7MDU - chains A and E of the 6 polymer chains in the assembly; structure by electron microscopy, 3.30 A resolution.

[Chain A]
Molecule: Surface protein gp120
From: Human immunodeficiency virus 1
UniProt: Q2N0S6 (Q2N0S6_9HIV1); the construct lacks a stretch of the UniProt sequence and is renumbered around it, so the offset changes along the chain: 31-144 = UniProt 30-143; 153-184 = UniProt 144-175; 188-309 = UniProt 187-308; 312-323 = UniProt 309-320; 2 more segments
Amino-acid sequence (513 residues; each row starts with the number of its first residue; note: 14 numbers in that range are skipped by the numbering (no residue carries them; nothing is unmodelled there); a row labelled like 184A-184K holds insertion residues (184A, then the next letters in order); numbers below 1 keep their minus sign (Met-1 is residue -1)):
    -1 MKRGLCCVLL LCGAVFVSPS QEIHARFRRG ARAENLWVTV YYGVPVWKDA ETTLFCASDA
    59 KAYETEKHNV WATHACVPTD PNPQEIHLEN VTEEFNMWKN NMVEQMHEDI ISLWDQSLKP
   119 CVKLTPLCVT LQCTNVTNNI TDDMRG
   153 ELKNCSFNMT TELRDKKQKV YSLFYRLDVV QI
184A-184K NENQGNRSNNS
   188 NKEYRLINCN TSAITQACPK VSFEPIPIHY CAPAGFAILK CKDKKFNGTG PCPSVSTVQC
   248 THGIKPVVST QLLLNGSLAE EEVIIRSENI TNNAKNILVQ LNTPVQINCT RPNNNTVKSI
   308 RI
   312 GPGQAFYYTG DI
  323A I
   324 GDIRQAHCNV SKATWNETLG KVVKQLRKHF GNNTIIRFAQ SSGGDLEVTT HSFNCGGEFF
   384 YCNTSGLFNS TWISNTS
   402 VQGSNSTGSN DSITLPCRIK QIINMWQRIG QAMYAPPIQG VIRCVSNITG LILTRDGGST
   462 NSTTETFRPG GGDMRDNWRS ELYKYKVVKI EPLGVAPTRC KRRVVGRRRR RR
Disordered / not traced: -1 to 32, 58-65, 184A-184K, 402-409, 507-513
Disulfides: Cys54-Cys74, Cys119-Cys205, Cys126-Cys196, Cys131-Cys157, Cys218-Cys247, Cys228-Cys239, Cys296-Cys331, Cys378-Cys445, Cys385-Cys418
Glycans and other covalent adducts: N-acetylglucosamine (NAG) linked to Asn88, Asn133, Asn137, Asn156, Asn160, Asn197, Asn234, Asn262, Asn276, Asn295, Asn301, Asn332, Asn339, Asn355, Asn386, Asn392, Asn398, Asn448
Construct notes: initiating methionine (-1); expression tag (0-30, 512-513); conflict Glu106 (Thr105 in Q2N0S6), Ile271 (Met270 in Q2N0S6), Leu288 (Phe287 in Q2N0S6), Val304 (Arg303 in Q2N0S6), Tyr319 (Ala316 in Q2N0S6), Asn332 (Thr330 in Q2N0S6), Gln363 (Asn361 in Q2N0S6), Cys501 (Ala498 in Q2N0S6), Arg509 (Glu506 in Q2N0S6), Arg510 (Lys507 in Q2N0S6)

[Chain E]
Molecule: RM20A3 mAb Heavy Chain
From: Macaca mulatta
Amino-acid sequence (125 residues; row label = number of the first residue in the row; a row labelled like 82A-82C holds insertion residues (82A, then the next letters in order)):
     1 EVQLVETGGG LVQPGGSLKL SCRASGYTFS SFAMSWVRQA PGKGLEWVSL IN
   52A D
    53 RGGLTFYVDS VKGRFTISRD NSKNTLSLQM
82A-82C HSL
    83 RDGDTAVYYC ATGGMSSA
100A-100H LQSSKYYF
   101 DFWGQGALVT VSS
Disordered / not traced: 1, 113
Disulfides: Cys22-Cys92

[Interface between chain A and chain E]
Residue-residue contacts (9; chain A residue first):
  Tyr39(A) with Leu100A(E)
  Thr499(A) with Ala100(E); Leu100A(E)
  Arg500(A) with Ser98(E), hydrogen bond (side chain-backbone); Ser99(E), hydrogen bond (side chain-backbone); Ala100(E), hydrogen bond (backbone-backbone); Gln100B(E); Ser100D(E), hydrogen bond; Tyr100F(E), hydrogen bond
Other interface residues (no listed pair), chain A (4 interface residues in all): Cys501
Other interface residues (no listed pair), chain E (8 interface residues in all): Ser100C

[Overview]
4 residues of chain A face 8 of chain E across their interface, with 5 hydrogen bonds. Polar contacts include
Arg500(A)-Ser98(E), Arg500(A)-Ser99(E) and Arg500(A)-Tyr100F(E). Covalently linked N-acetylglucosamine: at
Asn88(A), Asn133(A), Asn137(A), Asn156(A), Asn160(A) and Asn197(A) and 12 more.
Here chain A is Surface protein gp120 (Human immunodeficiency virus 1) and chain E is RM20A3 mAb Heavy Chain
(Macaca mulatta). Entry 7MDU (BG505 SOSIP MD39 in complex with the monoclonal antibodies Rh.33104 mAb.1 and
RM20A3) was determined by electron microscopy together with 7MDT and 7MEP from the same study.
